PDB entry 6MGL | X-ray diffraction, 1.50 A resolution | chain A

[Chain A]
Molecule: Xyloglucanase
Source organism: Paenibacillus odorifer
UniProt: A0A1R0YRH0 (A0A1R0YRH0_9BACL); residues 1-745 here correspond to UniProt positions 35-779 (UniProt number = residue number + 34)
Amino-acid sequence (747 residues; numbered -1 to 745; the number before each row is that of its first residue; numbers below 1 keep their minus sign (Gly-1 is residue -1)):
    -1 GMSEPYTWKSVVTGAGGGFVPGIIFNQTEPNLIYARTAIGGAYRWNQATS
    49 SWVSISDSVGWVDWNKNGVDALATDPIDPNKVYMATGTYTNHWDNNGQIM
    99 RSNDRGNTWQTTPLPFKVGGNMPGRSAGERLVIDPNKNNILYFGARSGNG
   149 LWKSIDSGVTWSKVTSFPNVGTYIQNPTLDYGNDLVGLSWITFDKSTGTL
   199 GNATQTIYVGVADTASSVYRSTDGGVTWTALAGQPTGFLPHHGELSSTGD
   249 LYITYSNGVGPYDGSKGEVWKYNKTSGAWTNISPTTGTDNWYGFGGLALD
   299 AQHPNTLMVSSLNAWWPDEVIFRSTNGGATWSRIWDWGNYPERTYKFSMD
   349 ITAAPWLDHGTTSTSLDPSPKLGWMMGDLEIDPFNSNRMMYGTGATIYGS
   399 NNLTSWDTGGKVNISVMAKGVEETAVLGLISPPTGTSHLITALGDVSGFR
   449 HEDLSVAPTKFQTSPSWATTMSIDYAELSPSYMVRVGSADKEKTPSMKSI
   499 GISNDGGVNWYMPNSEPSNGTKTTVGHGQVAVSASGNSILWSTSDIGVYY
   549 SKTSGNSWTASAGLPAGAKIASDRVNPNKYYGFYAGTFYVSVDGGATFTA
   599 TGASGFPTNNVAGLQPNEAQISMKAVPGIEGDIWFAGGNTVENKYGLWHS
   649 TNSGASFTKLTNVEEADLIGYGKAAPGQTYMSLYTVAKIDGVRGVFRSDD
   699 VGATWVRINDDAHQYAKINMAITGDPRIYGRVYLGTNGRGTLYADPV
Construct notes: expression tag (-1 to 0); engineered mutation Ala36 (Asp70 in A0A1R0YRH0); variant Gly600 (Ala634 in A0A1R0YRH0), Ser680 (Ala714 in A0A1R0YRH0)
Metal / ion sites: Mg2+ site 1: Ile21, Asp376, Glu378; Mg2+ site 2 near Asp356 (its only coordinating residue here)

[In short]
Ile21, Asp376 and Glu378 form the Mg2+ site 1.
Chain A is Xyloglucanase (Paenibacillus odorifer); the structure, Crystal structure of the catalytic domain
from GH74 enzyme PoGH74 from Paenibacillus odorifer, D60A mutant in ..., was determined by X-ray diffraction
(same publication as 6MGJ and 6MGK).
